Entry 7LV9 (electron microscopy, 4.50 A resolution (low resolution: residue-level contacts below are approximate; hydrogen-bond / salt-bridge calls are withheld)); this record covers chains B and H of the 8 polymer chains in the assembly.

Chain B:
Molecule: Histone doublet Delta-Gamma (Delta)
From: Marseillevirus marseillevirus
Reference sequence: D2XB48 (D2XB48_GBMV); residues 16-112 here correspond to UniProt positions 32-128 (UniProt number = residue number + 16)
Sequence (97 residues; numbered 16 to 112; the number before each row is that of its first residue):
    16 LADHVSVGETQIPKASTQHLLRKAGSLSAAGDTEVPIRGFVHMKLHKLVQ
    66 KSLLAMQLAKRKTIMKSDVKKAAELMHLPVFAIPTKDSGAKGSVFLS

Chain H:
Molecule: 95-nt DNA strand
Sequence (95 nucleotides; numbered -60 to 34; the number before each row is that of its first residue; numbers below 1 keep their minus sign (DA-60 is residue -60)):
   -60 ATCTGACACGTGCCTGGAGACTAGGGAGTAATCCCCTTGGCGGTTAAAAC
   -10 GCGGGGGAGAATCCGTACGTGCGTTTAAGCGGTGCTAGAGCTGTC

Chain B / chain H interface:
Residue-residue contacts (8):
  Pro28(B) with DA-13(H); DA-12(H)
  Lys29(B) with DA-12(H); DC-11(H)
  Ala30(B) with DA-13(H); DA-12(H)
  Ser31(B) with DA-13(H)
  Lys75(B) with DG-33(H)
Also at the interface, not in a pair above, chain B (6 interface residues in all): His34

Summary:
Chain B and chain H form an interface of 6 and 4 residues respectively.
Here chain B is Histone doublet Delta-Gamma (Delta) (Marseillevirus marseillevirus) and chain H is a 95-nt DNA
strand. Entry 7LV9 (Marseillevirus heterotrimeric (hexameric) nucleosome) was determined by electron
microscopy together with 7LV8 from the same study.
